PDB entry 1A0A | X-ray diffraction, 2.80 A resolution | chains A and B of the 4 polymer chains in the assembly

[Chain A (and B)]
Protein: Protein (phosphate system positive regulatory protein PHO4)
Organism: Saccharomyces cerevisiae
Notes: fragment: dna binding domain; chain B of this document is another copy of the same molecule, construct and numbering; everything in this record applies to it too
UniProt: P07270 (PHO4_YEAST); residues 0-62 here correspond to UniProt positions 250-312 (UniProt number = residue number + 250)
Chain sequence (63 residues; each row starts with the number of its first residue; numbering starts at 0):
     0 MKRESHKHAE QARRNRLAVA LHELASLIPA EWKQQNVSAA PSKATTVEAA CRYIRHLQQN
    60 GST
Differences from the reference sequence: conflict Met0 (Asp250 in P07270), Ala19 (Pro269 in P07270)

[Interface between chain A and chain B]
Contacting residue pairs (35):
  Arg13(A) - Arg13(B)
  Arg15(A) - Ala43(B)
  Arg15(A) - Glu47(B)
  Leu16(A) - Lys42(B)
  Leu16(A) - Ala43(B)
  Leu16(A) - Val46(B)  hydrophobic
  Ala19(A) - Ala43(B)
  Ala19(A) - Val46(B)
  Ala19(A) - Cys50(B)
  Leu20(A) - Val46(B)
  Glu22(A) - Cys50(B)  hydrogen bond (backbone-side chain)
  Leu23(A) - Leu23(B)  hydrophobic
  Leu23(A) - Val46(B)  hydrophobic
  Leu23(A) - Cys50(B)  hydrogen bond (backbone-side chain)
  Leu23(A) - Ile53(B)  hydrophobic
  Leu26(A) - Ile53(B)
  Leu26(A) - Arg54(B)
  Leu26(A) - Gln57(B)
  Lys42(A) - Leu16(B)
  Ala43(A) - Leu16(B)  hydrophobic
  Thr44(A) - Arg15(B)
  Val46(A) - Leu16(B)  hydrophobic
  Val46(A) - Ala19(B)
  Val46(A) - Leu20(B)
  Glu47(A) - Arg15(B)
  Ala49(A) - Leu23(B)
  Cys50(A) - Glu22(B)
  Cys50(A) - Leu23(B)  hydrophobic
  Tyr52(A) - Gln57(B)  hydrogen bond
  Ile53(A) - Ala49(B)
  Ile53(A) - Ile53(B)  hydrophobic
  Arg54(A) - Glu22(B)  salt bridge
  Leu56(A) - Gln57(B)
  Gln57(A) - Pro28(B)
  Gln57(A) - Tyr52(B)  hydrogen bond
Interface residues without a listed pair, chain B (19 interface residues in all): Leu56

[Summary]
Chain A and chain B form an interface of 20 and 19 residues respectively; the contacts include 4 hydrogen
bonds and 1 salt bridge. Polar contacts include Arg54(A)-Glu22(B), Glu22(A)-Cys50(B) and Leu23(A)-Cys50(B).
Chain A and chain B are both Protein (phosphate system positive regulatory protein PHO4) (Saccharomyces
cerevisiae); the structure, Phosphate system positive regulatory protein PHO4/DNA complex, was determined by
X-ray diffraction.
